Entry 8RKT (electron microscopy, 2.35 A resolution); this record covers chains 2 and A of the 6 polymer chains in the assembly.

# Chain 2
Molecule: Non-target strand - LE
Sequence (68 nucleotides; each row starts with the number of its first residue):
     1 GTGAAGGTTC TCTTCAGTAT TAATAAGGCC ACTGTTAAAA CGTACTATAT AGACATCTCC
    61 ACAAAAGG
Not modelled in the structure: 35-68

# Chain A
Name: ShCas12k
From: Scytonema hofmannii
Reference sequence: A0A8X6EH11 (A0A8X6EH11_9CYAN); residues 2-639 here correspond to UniProt positions 4-641 (UniProt number = residue number + 2)
Amino-acid sequence (698 residues; numbered -58 to 639; the number before each row is that of its first residue; numbers below 1 keep their minus sign (Met-58 is residue -58)):
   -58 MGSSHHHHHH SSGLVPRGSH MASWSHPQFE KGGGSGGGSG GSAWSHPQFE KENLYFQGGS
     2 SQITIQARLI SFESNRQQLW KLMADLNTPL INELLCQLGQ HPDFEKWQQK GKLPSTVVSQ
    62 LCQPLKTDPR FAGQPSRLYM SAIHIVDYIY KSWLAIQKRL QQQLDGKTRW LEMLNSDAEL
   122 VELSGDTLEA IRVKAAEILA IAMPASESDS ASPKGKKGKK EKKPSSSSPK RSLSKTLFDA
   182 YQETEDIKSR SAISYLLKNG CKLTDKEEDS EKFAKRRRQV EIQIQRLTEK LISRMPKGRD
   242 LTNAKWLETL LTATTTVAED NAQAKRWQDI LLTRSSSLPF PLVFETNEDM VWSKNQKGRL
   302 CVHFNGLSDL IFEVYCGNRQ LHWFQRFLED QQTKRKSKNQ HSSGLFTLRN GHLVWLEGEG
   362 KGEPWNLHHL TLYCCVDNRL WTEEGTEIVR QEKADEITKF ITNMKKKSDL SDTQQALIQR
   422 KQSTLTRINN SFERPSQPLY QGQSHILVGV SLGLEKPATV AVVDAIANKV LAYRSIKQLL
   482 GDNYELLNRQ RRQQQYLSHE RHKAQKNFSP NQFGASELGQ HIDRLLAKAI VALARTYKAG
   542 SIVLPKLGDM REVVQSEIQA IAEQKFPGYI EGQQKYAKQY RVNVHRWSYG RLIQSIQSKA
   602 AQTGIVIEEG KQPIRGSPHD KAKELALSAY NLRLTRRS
Not modelled in the structure: -58 to 0, 145-172, 407-411, 636-639
Differences from the reference sequence: initiating methionine (-58); expression tag (-57 to 1)

# Chain 2 / chain A interface
Contacting residue pairs (70; chain 2 residue first):
  DA4(2) - His304(A)  salt bridge to the phosphate
  DA4(2) - Ser309(A)  hydrogen bond to the phosphate
  DA5(2) - Asn306(A)  sugar contact
  DA5(2) - Gly307(A)  hydrogen bond to the phosphate
  DA5(2) - Leu308(A)  phosphate contact
  DA5(2) - Ser309(A)  hydrogen bond to the phosphate
  DG6(2) - Pro76(A)  phosphate contact
  DG6(2) - Ser77(A)  hydrogen bond to the phosphate
  DG6(2) - Arg78(A)  hydrogen bond to the base
  DG6(2) - Asn306(A)  hydrogen bond to the base
  DG7(2) - Arg78(A)  hydrogen bond to the base
  DT8(2) - Thr414(A)  phosphate contact
  DT8(2) - Arg421(A)  base contact
  DT9(2) - Thr414(A)  hydrogen bond to the phosphate
  DT9(2) - Gln415(A)  phosphate contact
  DT9(2) - Arg421(A)  base contact
  DC10(2) - Phe401(A)  sugar contact
  DC10(2) - Met405(A)  phosphate contact
  DC10(2) - Gln415(A)  hydrogen bond to the phosphate
  DC10(2) - Leu418(A)  sugar contact
  DC10(2) - Lys422(A)  base contact
  DT11(2) - Ser56(A)  hydrogen bond to the phosphate
  DT11(2) - Phe401(A)  base contact
  DT13(2) - Lys51(A)  salt bridge to the phosphate
  DT14(2) - Lys51(A)  phosphate contact
  DT14(2) - Lys99(A)  salt bridge to the phosphate
  DC15(2) - Lys99(A)  base contact
  DC15(2) - Gln103(A)  hydrogen bond to the base
  DA16(2) - Gln103(A)  hydrogen bond to the sugar
  DG17(2) - Arg100(A)  salt bridge to the phosphate
  DG17(2) - Gln103(A)  sugar contact
  DG17(2) - Gln104(A)  phosphate contact
  DG17(2) - Arg110(A)  base contact
  DG17(2) - Lys176(A)  base contact
  DT18(2) - Gln104(A)  hydrogen bond to the phosphate
  DT18(2) - Gly107(A)  sugar contact
  DT18(2) - Lys108(A)  sugar contact
  DT18(2) - Arg110(A)  hydrogen bond to the base
  DT18(2) - Lys176(A)  base contact
  DT18(2) - Phe179(A)  stacking on the base
  DA19(2) - Lys108(A)  salt bridge to the phosphate
  DA19(2) - Trp111(A)  sugar contact
  DA19(2) - Ser175(A)  hydrogen bond to the base
  DA19(2) - Phe179(A)  sugar contact
  DA19(2) - Leu198(A)  sugar contact
  DA19(2) - Gly201(A)  base contact
  DA19(2) - Cys202(A)  base contact
  DT20(2) - Asn200(A)  phosphate contact
  DT20(2) - Gly201(A)  sugar contact
  DT20(2) - Arg217(A)  salt bridge to the phosphate
  DT20(2) - Lys612(A)  base contact
  DT21(2) - Asn200(A)  phosphate contact
  DT21(2) - Lys203(A)  salt bridge to the phosphate
  DT21(2) - Ile615(A)  hydrogen bond to the base
  DT21(2) - Arg616(A)  hydrogen bond to the phosphate
  DA22(2) - Glu558(A)  base contact
  DA22(2) - Ile615(A)  base contact
  DA22(2) - Arg616(A)  salt bridge to the phosphate
  DA23(2) - Glu558(A)  hydrogen bond to the base
  DA23(2) - Arg616(A)  salt bridge to the phosphate
  DA25(2) - Tyr577(A)  sugar contact
  DA26(2) - Lys566(A)  salt bridge to the phosphate
  DA26(2) - Tyr577(A)  hydrogen bond to the phosphate
  DA26(2) - Ala578(A)  sugar contact
  DA26(2) - Tyr581(A)  base contact
  DG27(2) - Lys566(A)  base contact
  DG27(2) - Phe567(A)  base contact
  DG27(2) - Lys576(A)  phosphate contact
  DG27(2) - Tyr577(A)  phosphate contact
  DG27(2) - Ala578(A)  hydrogen bond to the phosphate
Interface residues without a listed pair, chain A (55 interface residues in all): Lys53, Lys67, Gln75, Lys199, Val292, Phe305, Asn404, Ile559, Tyr570, Gln613, Pro614

# In short
Chain 2 and chain A form an interface of 22 and 55 residues respectively, with 20 hydrogen bonds, 10 salt
bridges and 1 aromatic stacking contact. Polar pairs include DG6(2)-Arg78(A), DG6(2)-Asn306(A) and
DG7(2)-Arg78(A).
Chain 2 is Non-target strand - LE and chain A is ShCas12k (Scytonema hofmannii); the structure, Conformational
Landscape of the Type V-K CRISPR-associated TransposonIntegration Assembly CAST V-K Cas12k domain
local-refinement map, was determined by electron microscopy (same publication as 8RDU, 8RKU, 8RKV, 8AXA and
8AXB).
